8ZP5 - chains H and A of the 8 polymer chains in the assembly; structure by electron microscopy, 2.98 A resolution.

== Chain H ==
Molecule: 77-nt DNA strand
Sequence (77 nucleotides; row label = number of the first residue in the row; numbers below 1 keep their minus sign (DT-4 is residue -4)):
    -4 TATTTAAGTATTGTTTGTGCACTTGCCTGCAGGCCTTTTGAAAAGCAAGC
    46 ATAAAAGATCTAAACATAAAATCTGTA
Not modelled in the structure: -4 to 38

== Chain A ==
Name: Origin recognition complex subunit 1
From: Saccharomyces cerevisiae S288C
Reference sequence: P54784 (ORC1_YEAST); numbering as in UniProt (aligned over 1-914)
Sequence (914 residues; each row starts with the number of its first residue):
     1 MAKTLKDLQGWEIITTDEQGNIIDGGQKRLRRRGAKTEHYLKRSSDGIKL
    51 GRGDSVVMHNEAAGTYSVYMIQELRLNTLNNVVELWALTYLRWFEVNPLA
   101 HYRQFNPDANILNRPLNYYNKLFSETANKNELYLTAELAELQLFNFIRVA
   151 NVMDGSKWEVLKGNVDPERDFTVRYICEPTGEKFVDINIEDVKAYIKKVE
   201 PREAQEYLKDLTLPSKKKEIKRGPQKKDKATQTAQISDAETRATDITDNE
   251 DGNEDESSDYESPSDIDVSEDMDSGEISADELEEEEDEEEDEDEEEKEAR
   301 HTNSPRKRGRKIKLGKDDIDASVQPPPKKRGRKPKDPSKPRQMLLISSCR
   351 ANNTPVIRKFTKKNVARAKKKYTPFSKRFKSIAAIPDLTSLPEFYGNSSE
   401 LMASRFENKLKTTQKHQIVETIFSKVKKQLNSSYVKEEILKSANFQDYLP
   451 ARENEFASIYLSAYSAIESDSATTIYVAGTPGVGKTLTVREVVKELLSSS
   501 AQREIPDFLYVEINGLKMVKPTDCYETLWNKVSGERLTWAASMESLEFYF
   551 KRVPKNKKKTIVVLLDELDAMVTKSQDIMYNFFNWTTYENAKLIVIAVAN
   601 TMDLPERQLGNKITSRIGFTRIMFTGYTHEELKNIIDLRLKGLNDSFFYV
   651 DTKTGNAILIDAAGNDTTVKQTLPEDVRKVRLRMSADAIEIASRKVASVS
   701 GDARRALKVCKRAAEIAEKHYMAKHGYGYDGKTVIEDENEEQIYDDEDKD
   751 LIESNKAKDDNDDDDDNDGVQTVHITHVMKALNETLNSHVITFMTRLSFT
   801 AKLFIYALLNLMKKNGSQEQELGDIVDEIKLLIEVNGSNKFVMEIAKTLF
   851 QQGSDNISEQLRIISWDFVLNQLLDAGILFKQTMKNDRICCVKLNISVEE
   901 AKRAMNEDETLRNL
Not modelled in the structure: 1-354, 435-447, 661-675, 731-768
Bound ions: Mg2+: Thr486 (together with ATP-gamma-S)
Small-molecule neighbours: ATP-gamma-S (AGS; phosphothiophosphoric acid-adenylate ester): Asn431, Ser432, Tyr448, Leu449, Pro450, Arg452, Thr480, Pro481, Gly482, Val483, Gly484, Lys485, Thr486, Leu487, Glu567, Asn600, Tyr627, Ile635, Arg639, Ala703, Arg704, Leu707
Swiss-Prot annotation at these positions:
  - binding site (ATP): Val435, Gly479 to Leu487, Glu567, Asn600, Arg704, Gly726 to Thr733
  - binding site (Mg(2+)): Asp566, Glu567
  - modified residue: Ser237 (Phosphoserine)

== How chain H and chain A interact ==
Contacting residue pairs - 23 pairs, chain H then chain A:
  DA61(H) - Lys359(A)  salt bridge to the phosphate
  DA61(H) - Phe360(A)  sugar contact
  DT62(H) - Arg358(A)  phosphate contact
  DT62(H) - Lys359(A)  hydrogen bond to the phosphate
  DT62(H) - Phe360(A)  sugar contact
  DT62(H) - Lys362(A)  hydrogen bond to the base
  DA63(H) - Arg358(A)  phosphate contact
  DA63(H) - Thr361(A)  hydrogen bond to the phosphate
  DA63(H) - Lys362(A)  phosphate contact
  DA63(H) - Val365(A)  phosphate contact
  DA64(H) - Val365(A)  sugar contact
  DA64(H) - Arg367(A)  base contact
  DA65(H) - Arg367(A)  sugar contact
  DA65(H) - Ala368(A)  sugar contact
  DA65(H) - Lys369(A)  salt bridge to the phosphate
  DA65(H) - Tyr372(A)  hydrogen bond to the base
  DA66(H) - Lys369(A)  phosphate contact
  DA66(H) - Lys370(A)  sugar contact
  DA66(H) - Lys371(A)  salt bridge to the phosphate
  DA66(H) - Tyr372(A)  hydrogen bond to the phosphate
  DT67(H) - Lys371(A)  phosphate contact
  DT67(H) - Tyr372(A)  hydrogen bond to the phosphate
  DT67(H) - Thr373(A)  hydrogen bond to the phosphate
Interface residues without a listed pair, chain A (14 interface residues in all): Ile357

== Summary ==
The interface between chain H and chain A involves 7 residues on one side and 14 on the other, with 7 hydrogen
bonds and 3 salt bridges. Among the polar pairs are DT62(H)-Lys362(A), DA65(H)-Tyr372(A) and
DT62(H)-Lys359(A). Bound to chain A: ATP-gamma-S.
Chain H is a 77-nt DNA strand and chain A is Origin recognition complex subunit 1 (Saccharomyces cerevisiae
S288C); the structure, Cryo-EM structure of origin recognition complex (Orc5 basic patch mutations) with ARS1
DNA bound, was determined by electron microscopy together with 8ZP4 and 8ZPK from the same study.
